1WEK - chains B and C of the 6 polymer chains in the assembly; structure by X-ray diffraction, 2.20 A resolution.

Chain B (and C):
Molecule: hypothetical protein TT1465
Source organism: Thermus thermophilus
Notes: chain C of this document is another copy of the same molecule, construct and numbering; everything in this record applies to it too
Reference sequence: Q5SHT6 (Q5SHT6_THET8); residue numbers follow UniProt; this construct covers 1-217
Amino-acid sequence (217 residues; numbered 1 to 217; the number before each row is that of its first residue):
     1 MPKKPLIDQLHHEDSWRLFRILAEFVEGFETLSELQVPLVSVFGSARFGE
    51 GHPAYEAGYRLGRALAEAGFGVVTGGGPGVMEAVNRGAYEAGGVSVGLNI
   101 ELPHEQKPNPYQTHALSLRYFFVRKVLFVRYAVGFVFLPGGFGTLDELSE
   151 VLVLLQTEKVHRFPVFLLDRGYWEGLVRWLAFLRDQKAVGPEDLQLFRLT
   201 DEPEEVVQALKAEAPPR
Unresolved in the structure: 1-5, 213-217 (chain C: 1, 103-107, 213-217)
Modified positions: Mse1 (selenomethionine); Mse81 (selenomethionine; parent Met)
What the authors report for this chain:
  - catalytic residues: Arg124, Thr144, Glu147 (proposed by the authors, not directly observed)

Chain B / chain C interface:
Residue-residue contacts (17; chain B residue first):
  Trp16(B) - Val26(C)  hydrophobic
  Trp16(B) - Glu30(C)
  Phe19(B) - Phe19(C)  hydrophobic
  Phe19(B) - Leu22(C)  hydrophobic
  Phe19(B) - Ala23(C)
  Phe19(B) - Val26(C)  hydrophobic
  Arg20(B) - Glu27(C)
  Arg20(B) - Glu30(C)  salt bridge
  Leu22(B) - Phe19(C)  hydrophobic
  Ala23(B) - Phe19(C)
  Ala23(B) - Arg20(C)
  Ala23(B) - Ala23(C)  hydrophobic
  Val26(B) - Trp16(C)
  Val26(B) - Arg17(C)
  Glu27(B) - Arg20(C)  salt bridge
  Glu30(B) - Arg17(C)  salt bridge
  Glu30(B) - Arg20(C)  salt bridge

Overview:
Chain B and chain C form an interface of 8 and 9 residues respectively, with 4 salt bridges. Among the polar
pairs are Arg20(B)-Glu30(C), Glu27(B)-Arg20(C) and Glu30(B)-Arg17(C). From the paper: catalytic residues
Arg124(B), Thr144(B) and Glu147(B).
Chain B and chain C are both hypothetical protein TT1465 (Thermus thermophilus); the structure, Crystal
structure of the conserved hypothetical protein TT1465 from Thermus thermophilus HB8, was determined by X-ray
diffraction (same publication as 1WEH).
